Entry 7VYL (electron microscopy, 2.79 A resolution); this record covers chains A and E of the 5 polymer chains in the assembly.

# Chain A
Name: Capsid protein VP1
Organism: Coxsackievirus B3
Reference sequence: P03313 (POLG_CXB3N); residues 1-281 here correspond to UniProt positions 571-851 (UniProt number = residue number + 570)
Sequence (281 residues; each row starts with the number of its first residue):
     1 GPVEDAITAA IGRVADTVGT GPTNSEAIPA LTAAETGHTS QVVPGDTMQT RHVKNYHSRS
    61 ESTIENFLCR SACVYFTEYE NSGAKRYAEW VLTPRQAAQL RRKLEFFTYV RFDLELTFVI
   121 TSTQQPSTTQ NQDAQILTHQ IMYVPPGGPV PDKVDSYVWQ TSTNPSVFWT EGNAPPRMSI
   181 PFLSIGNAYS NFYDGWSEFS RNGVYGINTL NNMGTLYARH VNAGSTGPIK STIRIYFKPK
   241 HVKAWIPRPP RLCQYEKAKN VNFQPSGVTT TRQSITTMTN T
Not modelled in the structure: 1-12
Construct notes: variant Glu-80 (Lys650 in P03313)
UniProt features mapped onto this chain:
  - site: Thr-281 (Cleavage)

# Chain E
Name: Coxsackievirus and adenovirus receptor
Organism: Homo sapiens
Reference sequence: P78310 (CXAR_HUMAN); numbering as in UniProt (aligned over 21-236)
Sequence (225 residues; row label = number of the first residue in the row):
    20 MSITTPEEMI EKAKGETAYL PCKFTLSPED QGPLDIEWLI SPADNQKVDQ VIILYSGDKI
    80 YDDYYPDLKG RVHFTSNDLK SGDASINVTN LQLSDIGTYQ CKVKKAPGVA NKKIHLVVLV
   140 KPSGARCYVD GSEEIGSDFK IKCEPKEGSL PLQYEWQKLS DSQKMPTSWL AEMTSSVISV
   200 KNASSEYSGT YSCTVRNRVG SDQCLLRLNV VPPSNKALEH HHHHH
Not modelled in the structure: 20, 32-35, 60-70, 77-90, 108-115, 137-244
Disulfide bonds: Cys-41/Cys-120
Construct notes: initiating methionine (20); expression tag (237-244)
UniProt features mapped onto this chain:
  - glycosylation (N-linked (GlcNAc...) asparagine): Asn-106, Asn-201
  - mutagenesis: Val-70 to Ile-72 (Abolishes binding to adenovirus type 5)

# Chain A / chain E interface
Residue-residue contacts (17):
  Glu-89(A) with Pro-126(E)
  Val-91(A) with Pro-126(E), hydrophobic
  Pro-146(A) with Pro-47(E), hydrophobic; Glu-48(E)
  Gly-147(A) with Pro-47(E), hydrogen bond (backbone-backbone); Gln-50(E)
  Gly-148(A) with Gln-50(E)
  Val-150(A) with Gly-51(E)
  Gly-203(A) with Thr-23(E)
  Val-204(A) with Ser-21(E)
  Asn-212(A) with Pro-47(E); Glu-48(E)
  Met-213(A) with Glu-48(E)
  Gly-214(A) with Glu-48(E), hydrogen bond (backbone-side chain)
  Thr-215(A) with Glu-48(E); Pro-126(E)
  Tyr-217(A) with Pro-126(E)
Other interface residues (no listed pair), chain A (15 interface residues in all): Glu-198, Thr-209
Other interface residues (no listed pair), chain E (10 interface residues in all): Ile-22, Thr-44, Ala-125

# Summary
Chain A and chain E form an interface of 15 and 10 residues respectively; the contacts include 2 hydrogen
bonds. Among the polar pairs are Gly-214(A)/Glu-48(E) and Gly-147(A)/Pro-47(E). Curated annotation (UniProt)
lists 3 mutagenesis sites on chain E.
Chain A is Capsid protein VP1 (Coxsackievirus B3) and chain E is Coxsackievirus and adenovirus receptor (Homo
sapiens); the structure, Coxsackievirus B3 at pH5.5 (VP3-234Q) incubation with coxsackievirus and adenovirus
receptor for 20min, was determined by electron microscopy, deposited together with 7VXH, 7VXZ, 7VY0, 7VY5,
7VY6, 7VYK and 3 further entries.
